PDB entry 2FG4 | X-ray diffraction, 2.10 A resolution | chain A

# Chain A
Protein: Ferritin light chain
From: Homo sapiens
UniProtKB: P02792 (FRIL_HUMAN); residues 5-178 here correspond to UniProt positions 1-174 (UniProt number = residue number - 4)
Sequence (174 residues; numbered 5 to 178; the number before each row is that of its first residue):
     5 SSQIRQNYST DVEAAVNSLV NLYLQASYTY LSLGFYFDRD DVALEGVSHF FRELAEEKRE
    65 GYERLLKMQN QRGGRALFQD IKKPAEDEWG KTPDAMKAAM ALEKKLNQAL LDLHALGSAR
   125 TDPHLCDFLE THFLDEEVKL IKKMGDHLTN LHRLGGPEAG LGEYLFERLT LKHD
Disordered / not traced: 176-178
Bound ions: Cd2+ site 1 near Asp15 (its only coordinating residue here); Cd2+ site 2 near Glu57 (its only coordinating residue here); Cd2+ site 3 near Glu60 (its only coordinating residue here); Cd2+ site 4: Glu61, Glu64; Cd2+ site 5: Glu61, Glu140; Cd2+ site 6 near Glu90 (its only coordinating residue here); Cd2+ site 7: His118, Cys130; Cd2+ site 8: Cys130, Glu134; Cd2+ site 9 near His136 (its only coordinating residue here)

# Overview
Glu61 and Glu64 coordinate Cd2+ site 4. Glu61 and Glu140 form the Cd2+ site 5.
Chain A is Ferritin light chain (Homo sapiens); the structure, Structure of Human Ferritin L Chain, was
determined by X-ray diffraction, deposited together with 2FFX and 2FG8.
